PDB entry 4QLV | X-ray diffraction, 2.90 A resolution | chains I and Y of the 28 polymer chains in the assembly

[Chain I]
Molecule: Proteasome subunit beta type-3
From: Saccharomyces cerevisiae
Notes: EC 3.4.25.1
UniProtKB: P25451 (PSB3_YEAST); residues 0-204 here correspond to UniProt positions 1-205 (UniProt number = residue number + 1)
Sequence (205 residues; numbered 0 to 204; the number before each row is that of its first residue; numbering starts at 0):
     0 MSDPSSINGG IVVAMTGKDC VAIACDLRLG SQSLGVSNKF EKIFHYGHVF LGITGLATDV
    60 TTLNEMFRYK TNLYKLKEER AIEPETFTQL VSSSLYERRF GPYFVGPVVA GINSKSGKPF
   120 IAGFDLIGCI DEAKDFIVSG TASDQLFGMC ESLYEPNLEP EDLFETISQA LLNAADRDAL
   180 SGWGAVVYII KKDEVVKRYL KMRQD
Not modelled in the structure: 0
Swiss-Prot annotation at these positions:
  - modified residue: Ser-30 (Phosphoserine)
  - cross-link: Lys-69 (Glycyl lysine isopeptide (Lys-Gly) (interchain with G-Cter in ubiquitin))
Ion coordination: Mg2+ site 1: Ala-174, Asp-177, Ser-180; Mg2+ site 2: Asp-204 (shared with Ala-165(Y), Asp-168(Y), Ser-171(Y) of chain Y)

[Chain Y]
Molecule: Proteasome subunit beta type-5
From: Saccharomyces cerevisiae
Notes: EC 3.4.25.1
UniProtKB: P30656 (PSB5_YEAST); residues 1-212 here correspond to UniProt positions 76-287 (UniProt number = residue number + 75)
Sequence (212 residues; each row starts with the number of its first residue):
     1 TTTLAFRFQG GIIVAVDSRA TAGNWVASQT VKKVIEINPF LLGTMAGGAA DCQFWETWLG
    61 SQCRLHELRE KERISVAAAS KILSNLVYQY KGAGLSMGTM ICGYTRKEGP TIYYVDSDGT
   121 RLKGDIFCVG SGQTFAYGVL DSNYKWDLSV EDALYLGKRS ILAAAHRDAY SGGSVNLYHV
   181 TEDGWIYHGN HDVGELFWKV KEEEGSFNNV IG
Ion coordination: Mg2+: Ala-165, Asp-168, Ser-171 (shared with Asp-204(I) of chain I)
Ligand contacts: 39Q (N-(morpholin-4-ylacetyl)-D-alanyl-N-[(2S,4R)-5-hydroxy-4-methyl-3-oxo-1-phenylpentan-2-yl]-O-methyl-L-tyrosinamide): Thr-1, Asp-17, Arg-19, Ala-20, Thr-21, Ala-27, Ser-28, Val-31, Lys-33, Met-45, Ala-46, Gly-47, Gly-48, Ala-49, Ser-131, Tyr-170

[How chain I and chain Y interact]
Residue-residue contacts - 45 pairs, chain I then chain Y:
  Arg-27(I) / Ala-169(Y)
  Ser-32(I) / Arg-167(Y)
  Ser-32(I) / Asp-168(Y)
  Ser-32(I) / Ala-169(Y)  hydrogen bond (backbone-backbone)
  Ser-32(I) / Tyr-170(Y)
  Leu-33(I) / Phe-135(Y)  hydrophobic
  Gly-34(I) / Arg-167(Y)  hydrogen bond (backbone-side chain)
  Val-35(I) / Arg-167(Y)  hydrogen bond (backbone-side chain)
  Asn-37(I) / His-166(Y)
  Asn-37(I) / Asn-209(Y)  hydrogen bond (side chain-backbone)
  Asn-37(I) / Val-210(Y)
  Lys-38(I) / Asn-209(Y)
  Lys-38(I) / Ile-211(Y)
  Gln-144(I) / Trp-25(Y)
  Asp-175(I) / Val-26(Y)
  Arg-176(I) / Trp-25(Y)
  Arg-176(I) / Val-26(Y)  hydrogen bond (side chain-backbone)
  Arg-176(I) / Ala-27(Y)  hydrogen bond (side chain-backbone)
  Arg-176(I) / Ser-28(Y)
  Asp-177(I) / Asn-24(Y)
  Asp-177(I) / Val-26(Y)
  Ala-178(I) / Asn-24(Y)  hydrogen bond (backbone-backbone)
  Ala-178(I) / Val-26(Y)
  Ala-178(I) / Ala-169(Y)
  Ala-178(I) / Tyr-170(Y)  hydrophobic
  Leu-179(I) / Asn-24(Y)
  Trp-182(I) / His-166(Y)  hydrogen bond (side chain-backbone)
  Trp-182(I) / Arg-167(Y)
  Tyr-198(I) / Ile-211(Y)  hydrophobic
  Lys-200(I) / Trp-198(Y)
  Met-201(I) / Trp-198(Y)
  Arg-202(I) / Gln-29(Y)
  Arg-202(I) / Gly-173(Y)  hydrogen bond (side chain-backbone)
  Arg-202(I) / Asp-192(Y)  salt bridge
  Arg-202(I) / Gly-194(Y)
  Gln-203(I) / His-166(Y)  hydrogen bond (backbone-side chain)
  Gln-203(I) / Phe-197(Y)
  Gln-203(I) / Trp-198(Y)
  Gln-203(I) / Val-210(Y)
  Asp-204(I) / Arg-19(Y)  salt bridge
  Asp-204(I) / Gln-29(Y)
  Asp-204(I) / Ala-165(Y)
  Asp-204(I) / Ser-171(Y)
  Asp-204(I) / Gly-172(Y)
  Asp-204(I) / Gly-173(Y)  hydrogen bond (side chain-backbone)
Interface residues without a listed pair, chain I (23 interface residues in all): Leu-26, Gln-31, Ser-36
Interface residues without a listed pair, chain Y (25 interface residues in all): Val-193

[Summary]
The interface between chain I and chain Y involves 23 residues on one side and 25 on the other; the contacts
include 11 hydrogen bonds and 2 salt bridges. Polar contacts include Arg-202(I)/Asp-192(Y),
Asp-204(I)/Arg-19(Y) and Gly-34(I)/Arg-167(Y). Bound to chain Y: compound 39Q.
Chain I is Proteasome subunit beta type-3 and chain Y is Proteasome subunit beta type-5, both from
Saccharomyces cerevisiae; the structure, yCP in complex with tripeptidic epoxyketone inhibitor 17, was
determined by X-ray diffraction together with 4QLQ, 4QLS, 4QLT and 4QLU from the same study.
